4HMG - chains D and F of the 6 polymer chains in the assembly; structure by X-ray diffraction, 3.00 A resolution.

Chain D (and F):
Molecule: Hemagglutinin, chain HA1
Organism: Influenza A virus
Notes: chain F of this document is another copy of the same molecule, construct and numbering; everything in this record applies to it too
UniProt: P03437 (HEMA_IAAIC); residues 1-175 here correspond to UniProt positions 346-520 (UniProt number = residue number + 345)
Sequence (175 residues; each row starts with the number of its first residue):
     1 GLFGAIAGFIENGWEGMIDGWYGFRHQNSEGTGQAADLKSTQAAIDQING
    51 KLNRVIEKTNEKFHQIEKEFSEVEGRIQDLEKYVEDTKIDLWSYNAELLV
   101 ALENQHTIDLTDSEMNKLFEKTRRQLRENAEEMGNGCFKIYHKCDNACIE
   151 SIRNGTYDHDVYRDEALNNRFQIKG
Disulfide bonds: C144-C148
Covalently attached groups: N-acetylglucosamine (NAG) linked to N154
UniProt features mapped onto this chain:
  - glycosylation: N154 (N-linked (GlcNAc...) asparagine)

How chain D and chain F interact:
Pairs across the interface (55):
  G1(D) - K117(F)
  L2(D) - F3(F)  hydrophobic
  L2(D) - S113(F)  hydrogen bond (backbone-side chain)
  L2(D) - K117(F)
  F3(D) - F3(F)  hydrophobic
  F9(D) - R124(F)
  R76(D) - F70(F)
  R76(D) - E74(F)  salt bridge
  R76(D) - I77(F)
  R76(D) - Q78(F)
  R76(D) - E81(F)  salt bridge
  I77(D) - I77(F)  hydrophobic
  D79(D) - H64(F)  salt bridge
  D79(D) - I66(F)
  L80(D) - I66(F)  hydrophobic
  L80(D) - L80(F)  hydrophobic
  L80(D) - E81(F)
  Y83(D) - Q65(F)
  Y83(D) - I66(F)  hydrophobic
  Y83(D) - K68(F)  hydrogen bond
  Y83(D) - V84(F)  hydrophobic
  Y83(D) - E85(F)  hydrogen bond
  Y83(D) - K88(F)  hydrogen bond
  V84(D) - V84(F)  hydrophobic
  D86(D) - K62(F)  salt bridge
  T87(D) - K88(F)
  D90(D) - N60(F)  hydrogen bond
  D90(D) - K62(F)  salt bridge
  L91(D) - L91(F)  hydrophobic
  L91(D) - W92(F)
  L91(D) - N95(F)
  Y94(D) - W92(F)  hydrophobic
  Y94(D) - N95(F)
  Y94(D) - L99(F)
  E97(D) - R54(F)  salt bridge
  A101(D) - R54(F)
  L102(D) - L102(F)  hydrophobic
  F119(D) - R124(F)
  E131(D) - R127(F)  salt bridge
  E131(D) - E128(F)
  E131(D) - R163(F)  salt bridge
  E132(D) - R123(F)  salt bridge
  E132(D) - R124(F)  salt bridge
  E132(D) - R127(F)
  M133(D) - R127(F)
  Y141(D) - R127(F)
  R170(D) - E128(F)  salt bridge
  R170(D) - R163(F)  hydrogen bond (backbone-side chain)
  F171(D) - L167(F)  hydrophobic
  F171(D) - F171(F)  hydrophobic
  I173(D) - D164(F)
  I173(D) - L167(F)  hydrophobic
  I173(D) - N168(F)
  K174(D) - D164(F)  hydrogen bond (backbone-side chain)
  G175(D) - D164(F)  hydrogen bond (backbone-side chain)
Also at the interface, not in a pair above, chain D (31 interface residues in all): G4, N95, G134
Also at the interface, not in a pair above, chain F (35 interface residues in all): D109, L110

In short:
The interface between chain D and chain F involves 31 residues on one side and 35 on the other; the contacts
include 8 hydrogen bonds and 11 salt bridges. Among the polar pairs are R76(D)-E74(F), R76(D)-E81(F) and
D79(D)-H64(F). N-acetylglucosamine is covalently linked to N154(D).
Both chains are Hemagglutinin, chain HA1 (Influenza A virus). Entry 4HMG (Refinement of the influenza virus
hemagglutinin by simulated annealing) was determined by X-ray diffraction, deposited together with 2HMG, 3HMG
and 5HMG.
